Entry 1IBK (X-ray diffraction, 3.31 A resolution); this record covers chains A and J of the 22 polymer chains in the assembly.

Chain A:
Molecule: 16S ribosomal RNA
Source organism: Thermus thermophilus
Sequence (1522 nucleotides; numbered 0 to 1544 plus 19 insertion-coded residues; 42 numbers in that range are skipped by the numbering (no residue carries them; nothing is unmodelled there); the number before each row is that of its first residue; a row labelled like 190A-190L holds insertion residues (190A, then the next letters in order); numbering starts at 0):
     0 UUUGUUGGAG AGUUUGAUCC UGGCUCAGGG UGAACGCUGG CGGCGUGCCU AAGACAUGCA
    60 AGUCGUGCGG G
    73 CCGCGGGGUU UU
    88 ACUCCG
    95 UGGUC
   101 AGCGGCGGAC GGGUGAGUAA CGCGUGGGU
  129A G
   130 ACCUACCCGG AAGAGGGGGA CAACCCGGGG AAACUCGGGC UAAUCCCCCA UGUGGACCCG
   190 C
190A-190L CCCUUGGGGUGU
   191 GUCCAAAGGG CUUU
   216 GCCCGCUUCC GGAUGGGCCC GCGUCCCAUC AGCUAGUUGG UGGGGUAAUG GCCCACCAAG
   276 GCGACGACGG GUAGCCGGUC UGAGAGGAUG GCCGGCCACA GGGGCACUGA GACACGGGCC
   336 CCACUCCUAC GGGAGGCAGC AGUUAGGAAU CUUCCGCAAU GGGCGCAAGC CUGACGGAGC
   396 GACGCCGCUU GGAGGAAGAA GCCCUUCGGG GUGUAAACUC CUGAA
   442 CCCGGGACGA AACCCCCGAC GA
   474 GGGGACUGAC GGUACCGGG
   494 GUAAUAGCGC CGGCCAACUC CGUGCCAGCA GCCGCGGUAA UACGGAGGGC GCGAGCGUUA
   554 CCCGGAUUCA CUGGGCGUAA AGGGCGUGUA GGCGGCCUGG GGCGUCCCAU GUGAAAGACC
   614 ACGGCUCAAC CGUGGGGGAG CGUGGGAUAC GCUCAGGCUA GACGGUGGGA GAGGGUGGUG
   674 GAAUUCCCGG AGUAGCGGUG AAAUGCGCAG AUACCGGGAG GAACGCCGAU GGCGAAGGCA
   734 GCCACCUGGU CCACCCGUGA CGCUGAGGCG CGAAAGCGUG GGGAGCAAAC CGGAUUAGAU
   794 ACCCGGGUAG UCCACGCCCU AAACGAUGCG CGCUAGGUCU CUGGGUCU
   848 CCUGGGGGCC GAAGCUAACG CGUUAAGCGC GCCGCCUGGG GAGUACGGCC GCAAGGCUGA
   908 AACUCAAAGG AAUUGACGGG GGCCCGCACA AGCGGUGGAG CAUGUGGUUU AAUUCGAAGC
   968 AACGCGAAGA ACCUUACCAG GCCUUGACAU GCUAGG
 1003A G
  1004 AACCCGGGUG AAAGCCUGGG GUGCCCC
1030A-1030D GCGA
  1031 GGGGAGCCCU AGCACAGGUG CUGCAUGGCC GUCGUCAGCU CGUGCCGUGA GGUGUUGGGU
  1091 UAAGUCCCGC AACGAGCGCA ACCCCCGCCG UUAGUUGCCA GCGGUUCGGC CGGGCACUCU
  1151 AACGGGACUG CCCGCGAAA
  1171 GCGGGAGGAA GGAGGGGACG ACGUCUGGUC AGCAUGGCCC UUACGGCCUG GGCGACACAC
  1231 GUGCUACAAU GCCCACUACA AAGCGAUGCC ACCCGGCAAC GGGGAGCUAA UCGCAAAAAG
  1291 GUGGGCCCAG UUCGGAUUGG GGUCUGCAAC CCGACCCCAU GAAGCCGGAA UCGCUAGUAA
  1351 UCGCGGAUCA G
 1361A C
  1362 CAUGCCGCGG UGAAUACGUU CCCGGGCCUU GUACACACCG CCCGUCACGC CAUGGGAGCG
  1422 GGCUCUACCC GAAGUCGCCG GG
  1446 AGCCUACGGG
  1459 CAGGCGCCGA GGGUAGGGCC CGUGACUGGG GCGAAGUCGU AACAAGGUAG CUGUACCGGA
  1519 AGGUGCGGCU GGAUCACCUC CUUUCU
Unresolved in the structure: 0-4, 1534-1544
Bound ions: Mg2+ site 1: U12, G22; Mg2+ site 2: U12, C526, A914; Mg2+ site 3 near G15 (its only coordinating residue here); Mg2+ site 4 near G21 (its only coordinating residue here); Mg2+ site 5: G61, U62, G105; Mg2+ site 6: G69, G70, U98; Mg2+ site 7: A109, G331; Mg2+ site 8: A116, G117, G289; Mg2+ site 9: C174, C175; Mg2+ site 10: G181, U182; Mg2+ site 11: U182, G183; Mg2+ site 12 near A195 (its only coordinating residue here); 64 more Mg2+ sites not listed
Small-molecule neighbours: paromomycin (PAR): C1404, G1405, U1406, C1407, A1408, C1409, G1489, C1490, G1491, A1492, A1493, G1494, U1495, C1496

Chain J:
Protein: 30S ribosomal protein S10
Source organism: Thermus thermophilus
UniProtKB: P80375 (RS10_THETH); residues 1-105 here = UniProt positions 1-105
Chain sequence (105 residues; each row starts with the number of its first residue):
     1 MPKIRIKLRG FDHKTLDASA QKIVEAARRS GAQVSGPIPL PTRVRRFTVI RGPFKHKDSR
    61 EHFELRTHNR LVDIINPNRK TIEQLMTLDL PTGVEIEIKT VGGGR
Unresolved in the structure: 1-2, 101-105
Bound ions: Mg2+: Lys57 (shared with C972(A) of chain A)

Chain A / chain J interface:
Contacting residue pairs - 69 pairs, chain A then chain J:
  G963(A) with Phe54(J), sugar contact
  A964(A) with Phe54(J), sugar contact; Lys55(J), hydrogen bond to the sugar
  A969(A) with Lys55(J), salt bridge to the phosphate
  C970(A) with Lys57(J), phosphate contact
  G971(A) with Lys57(J), salt bridge to the phosphate
  C972(A) with Lys55(J), sugar contact; His56(J), sugar contact; Lys57(J), salt bridge to the phosphate
  G973(A) with Ile50(J), sugar contact; Phe54(J), base contact; Lys55(J), hydrogen bond to the sugar
  A975(A) with Thr48(J), base contact; Arg60(J), base contact
  G1058(A) with Pro53(J), base contact
  C1059(A) with Arg51(J), hydrogen bond to the sugar; Gly52(J), sugar contact; Pro53(J), base contact
  C1060(A) with Arg51(J), sugar contact; Gly52(J), sugar contact; His56(J), hydrogen bond to the base; Ser59(J), sugar contact
  G1061(A) with His56(J), hydrogen bond to the sugar
  A1123(A) with Ser35(J), phosphate contact; Gly36(J), phosphate contact; Pro37(J), hydrogen bond to the sugar; Ile38(J), sugar contact; Pro39(J), base contact
  G1124(A) with Ser35(J), sugar contact; Gly36(J), hydrogen bond to the phosphate; Ile38(J), sugar contact
  U1125(A) with Arg5(J), hydrogen bond to the base; Asp73(J), base contact
  U1150(A) with Pro39(J), base contact; Leu40(J), hydrogen bond to the sugar; Pro41(J), sugar contact
  A1151(A) with Pro39(J), sugar contact; Leu40(J), sugar contact; Pro41(J), phosphate contact; Thr42(J), hydrogen bond to the phosphate; Arg70(J), hydrogen bond to the phosphate
  A1152(A) with His13(J), hydrogen bond to the phosphate; Asp17(J), sugar contact; His68(J), salt bridge to the phosphate; Arg70(J), salt bridge to the phosphate
  C1153(A) with His13(J), salt bridge to the phosphate
  A1188(A) with Arg51(J), phosphate contact
  C1189(A) with Arg51(J), salt bridge to the phosphate; Glu61(J), phosphate contact
  G1197(A) with His56(J), base contact
  G1198(A) with Phe54(J), sugar contact; Lys55(J), sugar contact; His56(J), base contact
  U1199(A) with Phe54(J), sugar contact
  G1202(A) with Pro53(J), base contact
  G1253(A) with Val44(J), phosphate contact
  C1254(A) with Arg43(J), base contact; Val44(J), phosphate contact; Arg45(J), salt bridge to the phosphate
  G1255(A) with Arg43(J), hydrogen bond to the base
  A1279(A) with Arg43(J), base contact
  A1280(A) with Lys7(J), salt bridge to the phosphate; Leu40(J), sugar contact; Pro41(J), sugar contact
  C1366(A) with Arg60(J), hydrogen bond to the sugar
  C1367(A) with Thr48(J), hydrogen bond to the sugar; Arg60(J), sugar contact; His62(J), phosphate contact
  G1368(A) with His62(J), salt bridge to the phosphate
Also at the interface, not in a pair above, chain A (37 interface residues in all): A965, C1114, U1278, C1282
Also at the interface, not in a pair above, chain J (37 interface residues in all): Arg9, Val34, Arg46, Arg66, Asn69, Leu71

Overview:
The chain A/chain J interface involves 37 residues from each chain, with 15 hydrogen bonds and 10 salt
bridges. Among the polar pairs are C1060(A)-His56(J), U1125(A)-Arg5(J) and G1255(A)-Arg43(J). Ligands of chain
A: paromomycin. U12(A) and G22(A) coordinate Mg2+ site 1.
Chain A is 16S ribosomal RNA and chain J is 30S ribosomal protein S10, both from Thermus thermophilus; the
structure, Structure of the thermus thermophilus 30S ribosomal subunit in complex with the antibiotic
paromomycin, was determined by X-ray diffraction, deposited together with 1IBL and 1IBM.
